6UTJ - chains M and L of the 35 polymer chains in the assembly; structure by electron microscopy, 2.90 A resolution.

Chain M (and L):
Protein: Proteasome subunit beta
From: Thermoplasma acidophilum
Notes: EC 3.4.25.1; chain L of this document is another copy of the same molecule, construct and numbering; everything in this record applies to it too
UniProt: P28061 (PSB_THEAC); residues 1-203 here correspond to UniProt positions 9-211 (UniProt number = residue number + 8)
Chain sequence (203 residues; each row starts with the number of its first residue):
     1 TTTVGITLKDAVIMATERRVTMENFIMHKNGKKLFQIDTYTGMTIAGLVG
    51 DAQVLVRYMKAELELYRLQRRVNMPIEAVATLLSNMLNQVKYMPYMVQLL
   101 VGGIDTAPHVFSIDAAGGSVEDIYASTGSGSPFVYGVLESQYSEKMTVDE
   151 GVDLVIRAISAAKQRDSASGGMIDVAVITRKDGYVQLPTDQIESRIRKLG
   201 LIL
Swiss-Prot annotation at these positions:
  - active site: Thr1 (Nucleophile)

Interface between chain M and chain L:
Pairs across the interface (28):
  Thr81(M) with Arg57(L)
  Asn85(M) with Val54(L)
  Asn88(M) with Gly50(L), hydrogen bond (side chain-backbone); Asp51(L), hydrogen bond; Val54(L)
  Lys91(M) with Asp51(L), salt bridge
  Tyr92(M) with Met93(L); Pro94(L), hydrogen bond (side chain-backbone); Met96(L)
  Ser112(M) with Met22(L); Met27(L); His28(L)
  Asp114(M) with Met22(L)
  Ala116(M) with Leu48(L), hydrophobic; Gly50(L)
  Gly117(M) with Gly50(L)
  Gly118(M) with Val49(L); Gly50(L); Gln53(L)
  Ser119(M) with Gln53(L), hydrogen bond (backbone-side chain)
  Val120(M) with His28(L)
  Glu121(M) with His28(L); Asn30(L)
  Asp122(M) with His28(L); Lys29(L)
  Ser126(M) with Met27(L)
  Tyr135(M) with Phe25(L), hydrophobic; Met27(L)
Other interface residues (no listed pair), chain M (20 interface residues in all): Ser84, Gln98, Thr127, Ser131
Other interface residues (no listed pair), chain L (19 interface residues in all): Glu23, Gly31, Tyr95

Overview:
20 residues of chain M face 19 of chain L across their interface; the contacts include 4 hydrogen bonds and 1
salt bridge. Polar pairs include Lys91(M)-Asp51(L), Asn88(M)-Gly50(L) and Asn88(M)-Asp51(L). From UniProt:
active-site residue Thr1(M) on chain M.
Both chains are Proteasome subunit beta (Thermoplasma acidophilum). Entry 6UTJ (Allosteric couple between
alpha rings of the 20S proteasome. 20S proteasome singly capped by PA26/E102A, C-terminus ...) was determined
by electron microscopy (same publication as 6UTF, 6UTG, 6UTH and 6UTI).
